Entry 6NJP (electron microscopy, 3.29 A resolution); this record covers chains B and G of the 7 polymer chains in the assembly.

[Chain B]
Molecule: Translocator EscN
Organism: Escherichia coli O127:H6 (strain E2348/69 / EPEC)
Reference sequence: B7UMA6 (B7UMA6_ECO27); residues 1-446 here = UniProt positions 1-446
Amino-acid sequence (449 residues; each row starts with the number of its first residue; numbers below 1 keep their minus sign (Gly-2 is residue -2)):
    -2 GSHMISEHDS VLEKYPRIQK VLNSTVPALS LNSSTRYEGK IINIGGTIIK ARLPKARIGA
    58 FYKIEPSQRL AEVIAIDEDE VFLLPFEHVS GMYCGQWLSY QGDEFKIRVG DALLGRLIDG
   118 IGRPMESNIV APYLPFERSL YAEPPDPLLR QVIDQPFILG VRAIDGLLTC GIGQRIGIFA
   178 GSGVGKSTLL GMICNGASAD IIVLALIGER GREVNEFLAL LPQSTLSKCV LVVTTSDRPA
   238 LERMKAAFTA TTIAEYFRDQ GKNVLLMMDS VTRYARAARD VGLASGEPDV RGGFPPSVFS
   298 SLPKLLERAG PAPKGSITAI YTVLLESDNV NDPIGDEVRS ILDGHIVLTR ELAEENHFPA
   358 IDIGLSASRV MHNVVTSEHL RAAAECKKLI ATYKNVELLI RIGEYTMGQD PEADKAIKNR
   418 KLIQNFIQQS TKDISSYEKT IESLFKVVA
Unresolved in the structure: -2 to 34
Construct notes: expression tag (-2 to 0)
Ion coordination: Mg2+: Ser184 (together with ADP)
Small-molecule neighbours:
  - ADP (adenosine-5'-diphosphate): Gly178, Ser179, Gly180, Val181, Gly182, Lys183, Ser184, Thr185, Met189, Phe355, Pro356, Thr428
  - aluminium fluoride (AF3), molecule 1: Gly178, Ser179, Gly180, Lys183, Ser184, Glu206, Arg207, Leu321
  - aluminium fluoride (AF3), molecule 2: Arg336, Ser337, Ile338, Arg366
From the paper describing this entry:
  - mutagenesis - E401A: decreased catalytic activity
  - mutagenesis - E401A: abolished binding to EscO (chain G)
  - catalytic residues: Glu206
  - binding site for ADP: Phe355
  - binding site for aluminium fluoride: Lys183, Arg207, Arg366
  - Mg2+ coordination: Ser184

[Chain G]
Molecule: EscO
Organism: Escherichia coli O127:H6 (strain E2348/69 / EPEC)
Reference sequence: B7UMA5 (B7UMA5_ECO27); numbering as in UniProt (aligned over 1-125)
Amino-acid sequence (128 residues; each row starts with the number of its first residue; numbers below 1 keep their minus sign (Gly-2 is residue -2)):
    -2 GSHMLDRILS IRKSRANRLR ESMAKINSQI KEVDGKLDDC EQSIKESIAS KQAYCASLVN
    58 LDKVSLYKYQ IKNNAFDEQK QRLYEKKSSL SKEKRSLLDS QKRTKENLQH VNKSVEKLSF
   118 AIKEHYFD
Unresolved in the structure: -2 to -1, 31-89, 123-125
Construct notes: expression tag (-2 to 0)
From the paper describing this entry:
  - mutagenesis - K110E/K114E: decreased catalytic activity
  - mutagenesis - R12E/R15E: unchanged binding to Translocator EscN (chain B)
  - mutagenesis - R12E/R15E: unchanged catalytic activity
  - mutagenesis - K110E/K114E: abolished binding to Translocator EscN (chain B)

[Chain B / chain G interface]
Contacting residue pairs (6; chain B residue first):
  Leu395(B) - Glu113(G)
  Leu395(B) - Lys114(G)
  Leu395(B) - Phe117(G)  hydrophobic
  Arg398(B) - Phe117(G)
  Ile399(B) - Lys110(G)
  Ile399(B) - Lys114(G)
Other interface residues (no listed pair), chain B (4 interface residues in all): Glu394

[Summary]
The chain B/chain G interface involves 4 residues from each chain. Chain B binds ADP and aluminium fluoride.
From the paper: the catalytic residue Glu206(B); E401A of chain B reduces catalytic activity; 3 substitutions
were tested in all.
Here chain B is Translocator EscN and chain G is EscO, both from Escherichia coli O127:H6 (strain E2348/69 /
EPEC). Entry 6NJP (Structure of the assembled ATPase EscN in complex with its central stalk EscO from the
enteropathogenic ...) was determined by electron microscopy, deposited together with 6NJO.
